Entry 1F0O (X-ray diffraction, 2.50 A resolution); this record covers chains D and A of the 4 polymer chains in the assembly.

[Chain D]
Molecule: 13-nt DNA strand
Sequence (13 nucleotides; each row starts with the number of its first residue):
     2 TGACCAGCTG GTC
Ion coordination: Ca2+ site 1: DC9 (shared with Asp-58(A), Glu-68(A), Leu-69(A) of chain A)

[Chain A]
Protein: Type II restriction enzyme pvuii
Organism: Proteus vulgaris
Notes: EC 3.1.21.4
UniProt: P23657 (T2P2_PROVU); residue numbers follow UniProt; this construct covers 1-157
Sequence (157 residues; numbered 1 to 157; the number before each row is that of its first residue):
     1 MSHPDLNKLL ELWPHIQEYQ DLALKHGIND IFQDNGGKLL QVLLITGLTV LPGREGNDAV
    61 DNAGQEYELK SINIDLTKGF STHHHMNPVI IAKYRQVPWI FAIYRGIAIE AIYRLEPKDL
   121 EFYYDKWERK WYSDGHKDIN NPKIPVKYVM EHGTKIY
Disordered / not traced: 1, 53-54
Swiss-Prot annotation at these positions:
  - binding site (Mg(2+)): Asp-58, Glu-68
Ion coordination: Ca2+ site 1: Gly-56, Asp-58, Glu-68 (shared with DC9(D) of chain D); Ca2+ site 2: Asp-58, Glu-68, Leu-69 (shared with DC9(D) of chain D)

[Chain D / chain A interface]
Contacting residue pairs (24):
  DG8(D) / Asp-34(A)  hydrogen bond to the base
  DG8(D) / Glu-55(A)  sugar contact
  DG8(D) / His-83(A)  salt bridge to the phosphate
  DG8(D) / Lys-93(A)  salt bridge to the phosphate
  DC9(D) / Asp-34(A)  sugar contact
  DC9(D) / Asn-35(A)  sugar contact
  DC9(D) / Asp-58(A)  phosphate contact
  DC9(D) / Glu-68(A)  phosphate contact
  DT10(D) / Lys-70(A)  phosphate contact
  DT10(D) / Ser-71(A)  hydrogen bond to the phosphate
  DT10(D) / Ser-81(A)  base contact
  DT10(D) / Thr-82(A)  base contact
  DT10(D) / His-83(A)  base contact
  DT10(D) / His-84(A)  base contact
  DT10(D) / Asn-141(A)  base contact
  DG11(D) / Ile-72(A)  phosphate contact
  DG11(D) / Asn-73(A)  hydrogen bond to the phosphate
  DG11(D) / Leu-76(A)  sugar contact
  DG11(D) / Thr-77(A)  phosphate contact
  DG11(D) / Ser-81(A)  hydrogen bond to the base
  DG11(D) / Asn-141(A)  hydrogen bond to the base
  DG11(D) / Lys-143(A)  hydrogen bond to the base
  DG12(D) / Leu-76(A)  phosphate contact
  DG12(D) / Lys-143(A)  hydrogen bond to the base
Other interface residues (no listed pair), chain D (6 interface residues in all): DA7
Other interface residues (no listed pair), chain A (23 interface residues in all): Gly-56, Leu-69, Gly-79, Ile-90, Tyr-94

[Summary]
The interface between chain D and chain A involves 6 residues on one side and 23 on the other; the contacts
include 7 hydrogen bonds and 2 salt bridges. Polar pairs include DG8(D)/Asp-34(A), DG11(D)/Ser-81(A) and
DG11(D)/Asn-141(A).
Chain D is a 13-nt DNA strand and chain A is Type II restriction enzyme pvuii (Proteus vulgaris); the
structure, Pvuii endonuclease/cognate DNA complex (glutaraldehyde-crosslinked crystal) at ph 7.5 with two
calcium ions at each active ..., was determined by X-ray diffraction, deposited together with 1EYU.
